PDB entry 3AFA | X-ray diffraction, 2.50 A resolution | chains G and J of the 10 polymer chains in the assembly

Chain G:
Name: Histone H2A type 1-B/E
Organism: Homo sapiens
UniProt: P04908 (H2A1B_HUMAN); residues 0-129 here correspond to UniProt positions 1-130 (UniProt number = residue number + 1)
Sequence (133 residues; each row starts with the number of its first residue; numbers below 1 keep their minus sign (Gly-3 is residue -3)):
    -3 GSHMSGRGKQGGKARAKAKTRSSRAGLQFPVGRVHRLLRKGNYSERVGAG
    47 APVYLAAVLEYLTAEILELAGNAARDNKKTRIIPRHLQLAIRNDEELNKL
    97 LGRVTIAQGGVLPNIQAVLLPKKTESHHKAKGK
Disordered / not traced: -3 to 14, 119-129
Sequence notes: expression tag (-3 to -1)
Swiss-Prot annotation at these positions:
  - modified residue: Ser1 (N-acetylserine), Arg3 (Citrulline), Lys5 (N6-(2-hydroxyisobutyryl)lysine), Lys9 (N6-(2-hydroxyisobutyryl)lysine), Lys13 (N6-(beta-hydroxybutyryl)lysine), Lys36 (N6-(2-hydroxyisobutyryl)lysine), Lys74 (N6-(2-hydroxyisobutyryl)lysine), Lys75 (N6-(2-hydroxyisobutyryl)lysine), Lys95 (N6-(2-hydroxyisobutyryl)lysine), Gln104 (N5-methylglutamine), Lys118 (N6-(2-hydroxyisobutyryl)lysine), Lys119 (N6-crotonyllysine), Thr120 (Phosphothreonine), Lys125 (N6-crotonyllysine)
  - cross-link (Glycyl lysine isopeptide (Lys-Gly)): Lys13 (interchain with G-Cter in ubiquitin), Lys15 (interchain with G-Cter in ubiquitin), Lys119 (interchain with G-Cter in ubiquitin)

Chain J:
Molecule: 146-nt DNA strand
Sequence (146 nucleotides; each row starts with the number of its first residue):
   147 ATCAATATCCACCTGCAGATTCTACCAAAAGTGTATTTGGAAACTGCTCC
   197 ATCAAAAGGCATGTTCAGCTGAATTCAGCTGAACATGCCTTTTGATGGAG
   247 CAGTTTCCAAATACACTTTTGGTAGAATCTGCAGGTGGATATTGAT
Bound ions: Mn2+ site 1 near DG217 (its only coordinating residue here); Mn2+ site 2 near DG267 (its only coordinating residue here); Mn2+ site 3 near DG280 (its only coordinating residue here)

How chain G and chain J interact:
Contacting residue pairs (12):
  Lys15(G) with DG177(J), phosphate contact; DT178(J), phosphate contact
  Thr16(G) with DG177(J), phosphate contact
  Arg17(G) with DG177(J), salt bridge to the phosphate
  Arg20(G) with DT178(J), salt bridge to the phosphate
  Gly28(G) with DA176(J), phosphate contact; DG177(J), phosphate contact
  Arg29(G) with DA176(J), hydrogen bond to the phosphate
  Arg32(G) with DA175(J), phosphate contact; DA176(J), salt bridge to the phosphate
  Arg42(G) with DG185(J), sugar contact
  Arg77(G) with DT166(J), sugar contact
Interface residues without a listed pair, chain G (10 interface residues in all): Glu41
Interface residues without a listed pair, chain J (7 interface residues in all): DT184

Summary:
10 residues of chain G and 7 residues of chain J are in contact, with 1 hydrogen bond and 3 salt bridges.
Among the polar pairs are Arg29(G)-DA176(J), Arg17(G)-DG177(J) and Arg20(G)-DT178(J).
Here chain G is Histone H2A type 1-B/E (Homo sapiens) and chain J is a 146-nt DNA strand. Entry 3AFA (The
human nucleosome structure) was determined by X-ray diffraction together with 3A6N from the same study.
